8FY1 - chains A and D of the 4 polymer chains in the assembly; structure by X-ray diffraction, 2.56 A resolution.

== Chain A ==
Name: von Hippel-Lindau disease tumor suppressor
Source organism: Homo sapiens
Reference sequence: P40337 (VHL_HUMAN); numbering as in UniProt (aligned over 54-213)
Amino-acid sequence (180 residues; row label = number of the first residue in the row):
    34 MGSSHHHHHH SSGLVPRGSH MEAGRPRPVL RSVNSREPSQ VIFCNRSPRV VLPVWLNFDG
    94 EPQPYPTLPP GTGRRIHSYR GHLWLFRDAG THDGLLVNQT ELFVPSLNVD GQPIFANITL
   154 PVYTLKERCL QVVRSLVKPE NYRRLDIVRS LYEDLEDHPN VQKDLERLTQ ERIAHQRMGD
Disordered / not traced: 34-60, 205-213
Construct notes: expression tag (34-53)
Ligand contacts: YF8 (N-[8-(4-{[(1R,3R,4S)-4-(4-chlorophenyl)-1-methyl-3-{[4-(4-{[4-{[(2R)-4-(morpholin-4-yl)-1-(phenylsulfanyl)butan-2-yl]amino}-3-(trifluoromethanesulfonyl)benzene-1-sulfonyl]carbamoyl}phenyl)piperazin-1-yl]methyl}cyclohexyl]methyl}piperazin-1-yl)-8-oxooctanoyl]-3-methyl-L-valyl-(4R)-4-hydroxy-N-{(1S)-1-[4-(4-methyl-1,3-thiazol-5-yl)phenyl]ethyl}-L-prolinamide): Asn67, Arg69, Phe76, Pro86, Trp88, Phe91, Tyr98, Pro99, Leu101, Arg107, Ile109, His110, Ser111, Tyr112, His115, Trp117
UniProt features mapped onto this chain:
  - region: Thr157 to Val166 (Interaction with Elongin BC complex)
  - natural variant: Leu63 (L63P: In PCC), Arg64 (R64P: In PCC), Ser65 (S65A: In PCC; S65L: In VHLD; S65W: In VHLD), Val66 to Gln73 (deletion: In VHLD), Ser68 (S68W: In PCC and VHLD), Glu70 (E70K: In VHLD), Val74 (V74G: In VHLD), Ile75 (deletion: In VHLD), Phe76 (F76I: In VHLD; F76L: In VHLD; F76S: In VHLD; deletion: In VHLD), Asn78 (N78H: In VHLD; N78S: In VHLD; N78T: In VHLD), Arg79 (R79P: In VHLD), Ser80 (S80I: In VHLD; S80N: In PCC and VHLD; S80R: In VHLD), 64 further natural variant entries in UniProt
  - mutagenesis: Tyr98 (Y98N: No interaction with HIF1A. No HIF1A degradation)
Reported in the primary citation:
  - binding site for YF8: Phe91, Tyr98, His115
  - conformationally variable residues (side-chain flip): Arg69

== Chain D ==
Name: Apoptosis regulator Bcl-2
Source organism: Homo sapiens
Reference sequence: P10415 (BCL2_HUMAN); residue numbers follow UniProt; this construct covers 1-207
Amino-acid sequence (209 residues; row label = number of the first residue in the row; numbers below 1 keep their minus sign (Gly-1 is residue -1)):
    -1 GSMAHAGRTG YDNREIVMKY IHYKLSQRGY EWDAGDVGAA PPGAAPAPGI FSSQPGHTPH
    59 PAASRDPVAR TSPLQTPAAP GAAAGPALSP VPPVVHLTLR QAGDDFSRRY RRDFAEMSSQ
   119 LHLTPFTARG RFATVVEELF RDGVNWGRIV AFFEFGGVMC VESVNREMSP LVDNIALWMT
   179 EYLNRHLHTW IQDNGGWDAF VELYGPSMR
Disordered / not traced: -1 to 6, 34-86, 207
Construct notes: expression tag (-1 to 0)
Ligand contacts: YF8 (N-[8-(4-{[(1R,3R,4S)-4-(4-chlorophenyl)-1-methyl-3-{[4-(4-{[4-{[(2R)-4-(morpholin-4-yl)-1-(phenylsulfanyl)butan-2-yl]amino}-3-(trifluoromethanesulfonyl)benzene-1-sulfonyl]carbamoyl}phenyl)piperazin-1-yl]methyl}cyclohexyl]methyl}piperazin-1-yl)-8-oxooctanoyl]-3-methyl-L-valyl-(4R)-4-hydroxy-N-{(1S)-1-[4-(4-methyl-1,3-thiazol-5-yl)phenyl]ethyl}-L-prolinamide): Ala100, Asp103, Phe104, Arg107, Tyr108, Asp111, Phe112, Met115, Phe124, Thr125, Gly128, Arg129, Thr132, Val133, Glu136, Leu137, Asn143, Trp144, Gly145, Arg146, Val148, Ala149, Glu152, Phe153, Val156, Phe198, Leu201, Tyr202, Pro204, Ser205
UniProt features mapped onto this chain:
  - region: Val92 to Arg107 (Required for interaction with SEPTIN4 isoform ARTS. Required XIAP-mediated ubiquitination and apoptosis)
  - motif: Asp10 to Trp30 (BH4), Val93 to Arg107 (BH3), Glu136 to Gly155 (BH1), Thr187 to Tyr202 (BH2)
  - site: Asp34, Val35 (Cleavage)
  - modified residue: Thr69 (Phosphothreonine), Ser70 (Phosphoserine), Ser87 (Phosphoserine)
  - natural variant: Pro59 (P59S: In non-Hodgkin lymphoma), Val93 (V93I: In non-Hodgkin lymphoma)
  - mutagenesis: Asp34 (D34A: Abolishes cleavage by caspase-3), Asp64 (D64A: No effect on cleavage by caspase-3), Phe138 to Gly141 (Loss of BAX-binding and of anti-apoptotic activity), Trp144 (W144A: Loss of BAX-binding and of anti-apoptotic activity; when associated with A-145 and A146), Gly145 (G145A: Loss of BAX-binding and of anti-apoptotic activity. No effect on NLRP1-induced IL1B release, nor on homodimerization. Loss of BAX-binding and of anti-apoptotic activity ...), Arg146 (R146A: Loss of BAX-binding and of anti-apoptotic activity; when associated with A-144 and A145), Trp188 (W188A: Loss of BAX-binding and of anti-apoptotic activity. No effect on homodimerization), Gln190 (Q190L: Partial loss of BAX-binding and 50% decrease in anti-apoptotic activity; when associated with A-191 and A-192. No effect on homodimerization; when associated with L-190 and A-191), Asp191 (D191A: No effect on BAX-binding, nor on anti-apoptotic activity. Partial loss of BAX-binding and 50% decrease in anti-apoptotic activity; when associated with L-190 and A-192 ...), Asn192 (N192A: Partial loss of BAX-binding and 50% decrease in anti-apoptotic activity; when associated with L-190 and A-191. No effect on homodimerization; when associated with L-190 and A-191), Gly194 to Ala197 (Loss of BAX-binding and of anti-apoptotic activity. May also affect protein stability), Glu200 (E200A: Partial loss of BAX-binding and 50% decrease in anti-apoptotic activity)
Reported in the primary citation:
  - binding site for YF8: Phe124, Gly128, Thr132
  - conformationally variable residues (side-chain flip): Glu136
  - mutagenesis - F124L/G128R/E136A: decreased binding to YF8
  - post-translational modification sites: Lys17, Lys22

== Chain A / chain D interface ==
Contacting residue pairs (6):
  Arg69(A) - Glu136(D)  salt bridge
  Phe91(A) - Thr132(D)
  Pro97(A) - Phe124(D)
  Tyr98(A) - Phe124(D)  hydrophobic
  Tyr98(A) - Thr125(D)
  Pro99(A) - Phe124(D)  hydrophobic
Other interface residues (no listed pair), chain A (6 interface residues in all): Asn67
The authors on this interface:
  - pairs named by the authors: Arg69(A)-Glu136(D) (salt bridge), Tyr98(A)-Phe124(D) (hydrophobic contact)
  - interface residues, chain A: Pro99(A)
  - interface residues, chain D: Thr125(D)

== In short ==
The interface between chain A and chain D involves 6 residues on one side and 4 on the other, with 1 salt
bridge. The salt-bridged pair is Arg69(A)-Glu136(D). The paper describes a salt bridge between Arg69(A) and
Glu136(D); a hydrophobic contact between Tyr98(A) and Phe124(D). The paper reports a binding site for YF8 at
Phe91(A), Tyr98(A) and Phe124(D) among others; F124L/G128R/E136A of chain D reduce binding to YF8.
Chain A is von Hippel-Lindau disease tumor suppressor and chain D is Apoptosis regulator Bcl-2, both from Homo
sapiens; the structure, E3:PROTAC:target ternary complex structure (VCB/753b/BCL-2), was determined by X-ray
diffraction (same publication as 8FY0 and 8FY2).
